5T38 - chain A; structure by X-ray diffraction, 1.15 A resolution.

Chain A:
Name: EvdMO1
Source organism: Micromonospora carbonacea
Notes: fragment: methyltransferase domain
Sequence (254 residues; numbered -20 to 233; the number before each row is that of its first residue; numbers below 1 keep their minus sign (Met-20 is residue -20)):
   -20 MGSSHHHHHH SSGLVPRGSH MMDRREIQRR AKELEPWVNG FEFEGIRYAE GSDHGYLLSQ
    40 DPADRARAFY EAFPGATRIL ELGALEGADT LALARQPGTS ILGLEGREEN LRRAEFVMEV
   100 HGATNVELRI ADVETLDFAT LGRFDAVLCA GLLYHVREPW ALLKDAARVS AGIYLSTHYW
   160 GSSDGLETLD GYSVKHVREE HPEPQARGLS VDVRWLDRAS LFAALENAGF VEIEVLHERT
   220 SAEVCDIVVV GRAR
Disordered / not traced: -20 to -5
Small-molecule neighbours: S-adenosylhomocysteine (SAH): Leu37, Ser38, Arg44, Leu61, Gly62, Leu64, Asp68, Glu84, Gly85, Arg86, Asn89, Ala110, Asp111, Val112, Glu113, Ala129, Gly130, Leu131, His134, Val135, Gln184, Ala185, Arg186, Gly187, Leu188
What the authors report for this chain:
  - binding site for S-adenosylhomocysteine: Arg44, Glu84, Asp111, Val112, His134
  - catalytic residues: Tyr133, His134, His180 (proposed by the authors, not directly observed)

In short:
Chain A binds S-adenosylhomocysteine. From the paper: catalytic residues Tyr133, His134 and His180; a binding
site for S-adenosylhomocysteine at Arg44, Glu84 and Asp111 among others.
Chain A is EvdMO1 (Micromonospora carbonacea); the structure, Crystal Structure of the N-terminal domain of
EvdMO1 with SAH bound, was determined by X-ray diffraction, deposited together with 6EC3 and 5T39.
